PDB entry 8R5T | X-ray diffraction, 1.58 A resolution | chain A

Chain A:
Protein: Metallo-beta-lactamase type 2
From: Klebsiella pneumoniae
Notes: EC 3.5.2.6
Reference sequence: C7C422 (BLAN1_KLEPN); residue numbers follow UniProt; this construct covers 29-270
Sequence (244 residues; each row starts with the number of its first residue):
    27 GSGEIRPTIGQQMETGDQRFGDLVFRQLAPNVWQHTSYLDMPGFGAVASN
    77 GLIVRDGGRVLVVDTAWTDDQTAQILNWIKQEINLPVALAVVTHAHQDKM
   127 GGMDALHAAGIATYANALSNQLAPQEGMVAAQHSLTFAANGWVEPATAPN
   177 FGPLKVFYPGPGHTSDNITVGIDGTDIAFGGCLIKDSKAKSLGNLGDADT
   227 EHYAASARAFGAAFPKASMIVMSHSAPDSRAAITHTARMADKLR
Unresolved in the structure: 27-38, 68-69, 219-220
Sequence notes: expression tag (27-28)
Bound ions: Zn2+ site 1: H120, H122, H189 (together with Y4E); Zn2+ site 2: D124, C208, H250 (together with Y4E)
Ligand contacts: Y4E ([(1R,3AR)-1,3,3A,4-tetrahydro-[1,3]thiazolo[3,4-a]benzimidazol-1-yl]methanethiol): M67, F70, V73, W93, H120, H122, Q123, D124, H189, C208, H250
Curated features (UniProtKB/Swiss-Prot):
  - binding site (Zn(2+)): H120, H122, D124, H189, C208, H250
  - binding site (substrate): K211, N220

Overview:
Bound to chain A: compound Y4E. H120, H122 and H189 coordinate Zn2+ site 1. D124, C208 and H250 form the Zn2+
site 2. UniProt lists 6 Zn2+-binding residues and substrate-binding residues K211 and N220.
Chain A is Metallo-beta-lactamase type 2 (Klebsiella pneumoniae); the structure, Crystal structure of NDM-1 in
complex with benzobisheterocycle compound 14, was determined by X-ray diffraction together with 8R5U from the
same study.
